8PK5 - chains A and B; structure by X-ray diffraction, 2.50 A resolution.

# Chain A
Protein: Integrator complex subunit 13
Organism: Homo sapiens
UniProt: Q9NVM9 (INT13_HUMAN); residue numbers follow UniProt; this construct covers 1-706
Amino-acid sequence (718 residues; numbered -11 to 706; the number before each row is that of its first residue; numbers below 1 keep their minus sign (Gly-11 is residue -11)):
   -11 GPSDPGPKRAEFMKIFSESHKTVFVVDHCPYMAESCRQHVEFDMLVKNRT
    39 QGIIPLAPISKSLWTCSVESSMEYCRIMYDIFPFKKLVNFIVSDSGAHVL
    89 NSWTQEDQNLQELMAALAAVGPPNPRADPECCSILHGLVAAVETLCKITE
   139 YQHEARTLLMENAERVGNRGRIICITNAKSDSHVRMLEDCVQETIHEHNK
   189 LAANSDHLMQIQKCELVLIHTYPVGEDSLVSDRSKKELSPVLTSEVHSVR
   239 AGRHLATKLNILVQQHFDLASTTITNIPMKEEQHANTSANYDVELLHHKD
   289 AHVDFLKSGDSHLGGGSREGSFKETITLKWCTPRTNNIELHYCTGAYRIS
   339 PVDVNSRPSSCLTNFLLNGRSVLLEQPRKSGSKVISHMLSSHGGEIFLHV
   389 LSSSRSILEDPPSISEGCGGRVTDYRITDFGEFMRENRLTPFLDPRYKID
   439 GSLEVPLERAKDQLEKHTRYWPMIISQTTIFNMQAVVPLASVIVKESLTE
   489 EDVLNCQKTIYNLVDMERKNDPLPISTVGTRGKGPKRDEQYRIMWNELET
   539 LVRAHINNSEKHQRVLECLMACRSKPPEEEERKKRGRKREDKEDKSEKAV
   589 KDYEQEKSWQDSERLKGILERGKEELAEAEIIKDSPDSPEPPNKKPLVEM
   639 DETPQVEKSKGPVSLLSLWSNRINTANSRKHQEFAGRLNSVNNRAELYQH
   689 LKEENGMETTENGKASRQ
Unresolved in the structure: -11 to -2, 34-40, 294-311, 517-522, 565-706
Sequence notes: expression tag (-11 to 0)
Disulfide bonds: Cys560 forms a disulfide with the same residue of a neighbouring copy of this chain
Curated features (UniProtKB/Swiss-Prot):
  - motif: Lys572 to Asp582 (Nuclear localization signal (NLS))
  - modified residue (Phosphoserine): Ser623, Ser626, Ser678
  - cross-link: Lys611 (Glycyl lysine isopeptide (Lys-Gly) (interchain with G-Cter in SUMO2))
  - natural variant: Ser227 (S227P: In a colorectal cancer sample)
  - mutagenesis: Leu123 to Val127 (Abolished interaction with transcription factor ZNF655), Met174 to Cys178 (Abolished interaction with transcription factor ZNF655), Arg345 to Phe353 (Abolished interaction with transcription factors), Arg577 to Asp582 (Loss of nuclear location. Location is mainly cytoplasmic or diffuse. Loss of Dynein recruitment to nuclear envelope)
Reported in the primary citation:
  - mutagenesis - L123R/V127E, M174R/C178R, R345A/F353A: unchanged binding to Integrator complex subunit 14, Zinc finger protein 609 (chain B)
  - conformationally variable residues (order/disorder transition): Met267 to Tyr279
  - post-translational modification sites: Ser678 (citing earlier work)
  - mutagenesis - S678E: decreased binding to INTS11
  - mutagenesis - R345A/F353A: decreased binding to ZNF608

# Chain B
Protein: Integrator complex subunit 14, Zinc finger protein 609
Organism: Homo sapiens
UniProt: chimeric construct of Q96SY0, O15014: residues 1-518 from Q96SY0 (INT14_HUMAN) positions 1-518 (same numbers); residues 522-538 from O15014 positions 25-41 (UniProt number = residue number - 497)
Amino-acid sequence (538 residues; each row starts with the number of its first residue):
     1 MPTVVVMDVSLSMTRPVSIEGSEEYQRKHLAAHGLTMLFEHMATNYKLEF
    51 TALVVFSSLWELMVPFTRDYNTLQEALSNMDDYDKTCLESALVGVCNIVQ
   101 QEWGGAIPCQVVLVTDGCLGIGRGSLRHSLATQNQRSESNRFPLPFPFPS
   151 KLYIMCMANLEELQSTDSLECLERLIDLNNGEGQIFTIDGPLCLKNVQSM
   201 FGKLIDLAYTPFHAVLKCGHLTADVQVFPRPEPFVVDEEIDPIPKVINTD
   251 LEIVGFIDIADISSPPVLSRHLVLPIALNKEGDEVGTGITDDNEDENSAN
   301 QIAGKIPNFCVLLHGSLKVEGMVAIVQLGPEWHGMLYSQADSKKKSNLMM
   351 SLFEPGPEPLPWLGKMAQLGPISDAKENPYGEDDNKSPFPLQPKNKRSYA
   401 QNVTVWIKPSGLQTDVQKILRNARKLPEKTQTFYKELNRLRKAALAFGFL
   451 DLLKGVADMLERECTLLPETAHPDAAFQLTHAAQQLKLASTGTSEYAAYD
   501 QNITPLHTDFSGSSTERISGSDEWDIGVGNLIIDLDAD
Unresolved in the structure: 1, 120-139, 286-295, 514-524, 538
Sequence notes: linker (519-521)
Ion coordination: Mg2+: Ser10, Ser12
Curated features (UniProtKB/Swiss-Prot):
  - binding site (Mg(2+)): Ser10, Ser12, Thr86
  - modified residue: Lys418 (N6-acetyllysine)

# How chain A and chain B interact
Residue-residue contacts - 258 pairs, chain A then chain B:
  Phe0(A) - Glu239(B)
  Val28(A) - Leu412(B)  hydrophobic
  Glu29(A) - Gln413(B)  hydrogen bond (backbone-side chain)
  Phe30(A) - Leu412(B)  hydrophobic
  Phe30(A) - Val416(B)
  Phe30(A) - Gly455(B)
  Phe30(A) - Met459(B)
  Asp31(A) - Met459(B)
  Asp31(A) - Arg462(B)  salt bridge
  Met32(A) - Gln413(B)
  Met32(A) - Gln417(B)
  Ile42(A) - Arg462(B)
  Leu44(A) - Gly455(B)
  Leu44(A) - Asp458(B)
  Leu44(A) - Met459(B)  hydrophobic
  Ile47(A) - Phe449(B)  hydrophobic
  Ile47(A) - Asp451(B)
  Ile47(A) - Leu452(B)  hydrophobic
  Ser48(A) - Phe449(B)
  Ser48(A) - Asp451(B)
  Lys49(A) - Trp406(B)  hydrogen bond (side chain-backbone)
  Lys49(A) - Phe449(B)
  Ser50(A) - Gly448(B)
  Trp52(A) - Phe447(B)
  Thr53(A) - Phe447(B)  hydrogen bond (side chain-backbone)
  Thr53(A) - Gly448(B)  hydrogen bond (side chain-backbone)
  Glu57(A) - Trp406(B)
  Glu57(A) - Ile407(B)
  Glu61(A) - Val405(B)
  Arg64(A) - Ser398(B)  hydrogen bond
  Asp68(A) - Arg397(B)
  Asp68(A) - Ser398(B)  hydrogen bond
  Asp68(A) - Tyr399(B)
  Pro71(A) - Arg397(B)
  Gln99(A) - Tyr499(B)  hydrogen bond
  Met102(A) - Ala446(B)
  Met102(A) - Phe447(B)  hydrophobic
  Met102(A) - Tyr499(B)
  Ala103(A) - Tyr499(B)  hydrophobic
  Leu105(A) - Ala446(B)
  Ala106(A) - Leu445(B)
  Ala106(A) - Ala446(B)  hydrophobic
  Ala106(A) - Tyr499(B)  hydrophobic
  Arg241(A) - Ile407(B)
  Arg241(A) - Lys408(B)
  Ala244(A) - Ile407(B)  hydrophobic
  Pro266(A) - Ile533(B)
  Pro266(A) - Asp534(B)  hydrogen bond (backbone-backbone)
  Met267(A) - Leu531(B)  hydrophobic
  Met267(A) - Ile532(B)
  Met267(A) - Asp534(B)
  Lys268(A) - Leu531(B)
  Lys268(A) - Ile532(B)  hydrogen bond (backbone-backbone)
  Lys268(A) - Asp534(B)  salt bridge
  Lys268(A) - Asp536(B)  salt bridge
  Glu269(A) - Gly527(B)
  Glu269(A) - Gly529(B)
  Glu269(A) - Asn530(B)
  Glu269(A) - Leu531(B)
  Gln271(A) - Asp525(B)
  Ser276(A) - Asp534(B)
  Trp318(A) - Ile533(B)  hydrophobic
  Ile326(A) - Ala340(B)  hydrophobic
  Ile326(A) - Asp341(B)
  Glu327(A) - Ile259(B)
  Glu327(A) - Ser264(B)
  Leu328(A) - Ser264(B)
  Leu328(A) - Val323(B)  hydrophobic
  Leu328(A) - Tyr337(B)  hydrophobic
  Leu328(A) - Ala340(B)
  His329(A) - Ser264(B)  hydrogen bond (backbone-side chain)
  Tyr330(A) - Val267(B)  hydrophobic
  Tyr330(A) - Ser269(B)
  Tyr330(A) - Arg270(B)
  Cys331(A) - Ser264(B)
  Cys331(A) - Pro265(B)
  Cys331(A) - Pro266(B)
  Cys331(A) - Val267(B)  hydrogen bond (backbone-backbone)
  Thr332(A) - Val267(B)
  Gly333(A) - Pro266(B)
  Ala334(A) - Pro266(B)
  Arg336(A) - Pro361(B)
  Ile337(A) - Tyr399(B)
  Pro339(A) - Tyr399(B)
  Asp341(A) - Lys408(B)  salt bridge
  Val342(A) - Ser398(B)
  Val342(A) - Tyr399(B)  hydrophobic
  Val342(A) - Val403(B)  hydrophobic
  Val342(A) - Val405(B)  hydrophobic
  Asn343(A) - Val403(B)  hydrogen bond (side chain-backbone)
  Asn343(A) - Val405(B)
  Arg345(A) - Gly527(B)  hydrogen bond (side chain-backbone)
  Arg345(A) - Gly529(B)  hydrogen bond (side chain-backbone)
  Arg345(A) - Leu531(B)
  Cys349(A) - Leu531(B)
  Cys349(A) - Ile532(B)
  Cys349(A) - Ile533(B)  hydrophobic
  Thr351(A) - Tyr399(B)
  Phe353(A) - Ile533(B)  hydrophobic
  Leu355(A) - Tyr399(B)
  Met376(A) - Ser264(B)
  His380(A) - Ser263(B)
  His380(A) - Trp362(B)
  Gly381(A) - Pro390(B)
  Gly381(A) - Leu391(B)
  Gly381(A) - Gln392(B)
  Gly381(A) - Pro393(B)
  Gly382(A) - Tyr399(B)
  Glu383(A) - Arg397(B)  salt bridge
  Glu383(A) - Tyr399(B)
  Ile384(A) - Tyr399(B)  hydrogen bond (backbone-side chain)
  Phe385(A) - Trp362(B)  hydrophobic
  His387(A) - Ser263(B)
  His387(A) - Ser264(B)  hydrogen bond (side chain-backbone)
  Ser390(A) - Arg270(B)
  Ser392(A) - Glu102(B)
  Ser392(A) - Trp103(B)
  Ser392(A) - Gly104(B)
  Arg393(A) - Phe50(B)
  Arg393(A) - Glu102(B)  salt bridge
  Arg393(A) - Trp103(B)
  Ser394(A) - Trp103(B)
  Ser394(A) - Arg270(B)
  Ile395(A) - Pro2(B)  hydrophobic
  Ile395(A) - Phe50(B)
  Ile395(A) - Arg68(B)  hydrogen bond (backbone-side chain)
  Ile395(A) - Trp103(B)  hydrophobic
  Ile395(A) - Pro229(B)  hydrophobic
  Leu396(A) - Phe228(B)
  Leu396(A) - Pro229(B)
  Leu396(A) - Arg270(B)
  Leu396(A) - His271(B)
  Leu396(A) - Leu272(B)
  Leu396(A) - Met349(B)  hydrophobic
  Glu397(A) - Phe50(B)
  Glu397(A) - Arg68(B)  hydrogen bond (backbone-side chain)
  Asp398(A) - Arg68(B)  hydrogen bond (backbone-side chain)
  Asp398(A) - Lys345(B)  salt bridge
  Pro399(A) - Leu272(B)  hydrophobic
  Pro399(A) - Lys345(B)  hydrogen bond (backbone-side chain)
  Pro399(A) - Asn347(B)
  Pro400(A) - Leu274(B)  hydrophobic
  Pro400(A) - Lys345(B)
  Pro400(A) - Asn347(B)  hydrogen bond (backbone-side chain)
  Ser401(A) - Lys345(B)  hydrogen bond
  Ile402(A) - Val311(B)  hydrophobic
  Ile402(A) - His314(B)
  Ile402(A) - Ser346(B)
  Ile402(A) - Asn347(B)
  Glu404(A) - Asn300(B)  hydrogen bond (backbone-side chain)
  Gly405(A) - Asn300(B)
  Gly405(A) - Gly304(B)
  Cys406(A) - Pro275(B)  hydrophobic
  Cys406(A) - Ile276(B)
  Cys406(A) - Ala277(B)
  Cys406(A) - Asn300(B)
  Cys406(A) - Ala303(B)
  Cys406(A) - Asn308(B)
  Cys406(A) - Val311(B)
  Gly407(A) - Ala303(B)  hydrogen bond (backbone-backbone)
  Gly407(A) - Gly304(B)
  Gly407(A) - Ile306(B)  hydrogen bond (backbone-backbone)
  Gly408(A) - Gly304(B)  hydrogen bond (backbone-backbone)
  Arg409(A) - Gly304(B)  hydrogen bond (backbone-backbone)
  Arg409(A) - Lys305(B)  hydrogen bond (backbone-side chain)
  Val410(A) - Gly304(B)
  Val410(A) - Lys305(B)
  Val410(A) - Pro307(B)
  Tyr413(A) - Pro307(B)
  Tyr413(A) - Asn308(B)  hydrogen bond (side chain-backbone)
  Tyr413(A) - Val311(B)  hydrophobic
  Arg414(A) - Leu312(B)
  Ile415(A) - Gly315(B)
  Ile415(A) - Ser316(B)  hydrogen bond (backbone-side chain)
  Phe418(A) - Leu221(B)  hydrophobic
  Phe418(A) - Phe309(B)  hydrophobic
  Phe418(A) - Leu312(B)  hydrophobic
  Phe418(A) - Ser316(B)
  Gly419(A) - Ser316(B)
  Gly419(A) - Glu320(B)
  Phe421(A) - Cys218(B)  hydrophobic
  Phe421(A) - Phe256(B)  hydrophobic
  Met422(A) - Phe256(B)  hydrophobic
  Met422(A) - Ser316(B)
  Met422(A) - Leu317(B)
  Met422(A) - Glu320(B)
  Met422(A) - Met322(B)  hydrophobic
  Arg423(A) - Glu320(B)  salt bridge
  Asn425(A) - Gly255(B)
  Asn425(A) - Phe256(B)  hydrogen bond (backbone-backbone)
  Arg426(A) - Phe256(B)
  Arg426(A) - Asp258(B)  salt bridge
  Arg426(A) - Met322(B)
  Arg426(A) - Ile372(B)
  Arg426(A) - Tyr380(B)
  Arg426(A) - Asp384(B)  salt bridge
  Leu427(A) - Val254(B)
  Leu427(A) - Gly255(B)
  Leu427(A) - Phe256(B)  hydrogen bond (backbone-backbone)
  Leu427(A) - Leu369(B)
  Leu427(A) - Gly370(B)
  Leu427(A) - Tyr380(B)  hydrogen bond (backbone-side chain)
  Leu427(A) - Phe389(B)
  Thr428(A) - Gln368(B)
  Thr428(A) - Leu369(B)
  Thr428(A) - Gly370(B)  hydrogen bond (backbone-backbone)
  Thr428(A) - Ile372(B)
  Thr428(A) - Pro379(B)
  Thr428(A) - Pro388(B)
  Pro429(A) - Gln368(B)
  Pro429(A) - Pro388(B)
  Pro429(A) - Phe389(B)  hydrophobic
  Pro429(A) - Leu391(B)  hydrophobic
  Phe430(A) - Gln368(B)  hydrogen bond (backbone-backbone)
  Phe430(A) - Gly370(B)
  Phe430(A) - Pro371(B)
  Phe430(A) - Asp374(B)
  Phe430(A) - Ala375(B)
  Leu431(A) - Gln368(B)
  Asp432(A) - Gln368(B)
  Pro433(A) - Gln368(B)
  Tyr435(A) - Pro371(B)
  Tyr435(A) - Asp374(B)  hydrogen bond
  Ile437(A) - Asp374(B)
  Val443(A) - Ala367(B)
  Pro444(A) - Ala367(B)
  Pro444(A) - Gln368(B)
  Pro444(A) - Leu369(B)
  Pro444(A) - Gly370(B)
  Pro444(A) - Pro371(B)
  Leu445(A) - Val254(B)  hydrophobic
  Leu445(A) - His333(B)
  Leu445(A) - Met366(B)
  Leu445(A) - Ala367(B)  hydrogen bond (backbone-backbone)
  Leu445(A) - Leu369(B)  hydrogen bond (backbone-backbone)
  Arg447(A) - Pro371(B)
  Arg447(A) - Asp374(B)  salt bridge
  Ala448(A) - Val254(B)
  Ala448(A) - Pro371(B)
  Lys449(A) - Val254(B)
  Lys449(A) - Gln327(B)
  Gln451(A) - Ser373(B)  hydrogen bond
  Leu452(A) - Gly219(B)
  Leu452(A) - Ile253(B)
  Leu452(A) - Val254(B)
  Leu452(A) - Gly255(B)
  Glu453(A) - His220(B)  salt bridge
  Thr456(A) - Cys218(B)
  Thr456(A) - Gly219(B)
  Thr456(A) - His220(B)  hydrogen bond (side chain-backbone)
  Arg457(A) - His220(B)
  Trp459(A) - Leu221(B)
  Trp459(A) - Leu312(B)  hydrophobic
  Met461(A) - Leu221(B)  hydrophobic
  Met461(A) - Pro307(B)
  Met461(A) - Phe309(B)  hydrophobic
  Met461(A) - Leu312(B)  hydrophobic
  Ile462(A) - Pro307(B)  hydrophobic
Also at the interface, not in a pair above, chain A (129 interface residues in all): Met1, Lys2, Pro43, Val56, Met60, Pro110, Leu147, Glu270, Tyr279, Asp292, Pro321, Ser338, Pro346, Ser378, Glu420, Gln465
Also at the interface, not in a pair above, chain B (133 interface residues in all): Leu48, Phe66, Ala106, Ile107, Asp237, Ile240, Ile257, Ile262, Leu313, Val319, Ile325, Met335, Leu363, Ala400, Thr404, Pro409, Ala443, Leu450, Val456, Val528, Leu535
The authors on this interface:
  - residue pairs: Lys268(A)-Asp534(B) (hydrogen bond)
  - interface residues, chain B: Leu531(B), Ile533(B)
  - hot spots on chain B (mutagenesis) - I533A: abolished binding to INTS13-14

# In short
129 residues of chain A face 133 of chain B across their interface, with 40 hydrogen bonds and 12 salt
bridges. Polar pairs include Asp31(A)-Arg462(B), Lys268(A)-Asp534(B) and Lys268(A)-Asp536(B). The authors
report a hydrogen bond between Lys268(A) and Asp534(B). The paper reports that S678E of chain A reduces
binding to INTS11; interface residues Leu531(B) and Ile533(B); 5 substitutions were tested in all.
Chain A is Integrator complex subunit 13 and chain B is Integrator complex subunit 14, Zinc finger protein
609, both from Homo sapiens; the structure, INTS13-INTS14 complex with ZNF609, was determined by X-ray
diffraction (same publication as 8PK6).
